Entry 5TPW (X-ray diffraction, 2.91 A resolution); this record covers chains A and L of the 4 polymer chains in the assembly.

== Chain A ==
Molecule: NMDA glutamate receptor subunit
Source organism: Xenopus laevis
UniProt: Q91977 (Q91977_XENLA); residues 24-408 here = UniProt positions 24-408
Sequence (389 residues; row label = number of the first residue in the row):
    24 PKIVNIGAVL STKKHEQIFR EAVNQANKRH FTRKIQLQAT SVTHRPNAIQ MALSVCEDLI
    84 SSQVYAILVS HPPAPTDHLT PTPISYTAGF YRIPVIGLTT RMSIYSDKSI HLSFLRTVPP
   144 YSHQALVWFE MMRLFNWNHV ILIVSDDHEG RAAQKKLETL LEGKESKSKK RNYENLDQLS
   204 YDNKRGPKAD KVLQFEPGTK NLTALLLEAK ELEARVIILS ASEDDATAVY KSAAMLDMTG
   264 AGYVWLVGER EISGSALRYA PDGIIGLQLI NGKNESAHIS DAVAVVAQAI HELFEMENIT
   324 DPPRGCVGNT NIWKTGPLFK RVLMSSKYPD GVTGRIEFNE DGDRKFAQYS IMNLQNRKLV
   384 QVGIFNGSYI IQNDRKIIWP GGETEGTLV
Disordered / not traced: 54-55, 98-100, 188-209
Disulfides: C79-C329
Glycans and other covalent adducts: N-acetylglucosamine (NAG) linked to N297, N389
Construct notes: engineered mutation Q61 (Asn in Q91977), Q371 (Asn in Q91977); expression tag (409-412)

== Chain L ==
Molecule: Fab, light chain
Source organism: Mus musculus
Notes: antibody fragment or engineered binder
Sequence (214 residues; each row starts with the number of its first residue):
     1 DIVMTQAPAT LSVTPGDRVS LSCRASQSIA DYLYWYQQKS HESPRLLLKY ASQSISGIPS
    61 RFSGSGSGSD FTLTINSVEP EDVGMYYCQN GHSFPRTFGG GTKLEIKRAD AAPTVSIFPP
   121 SSEQLAAGGA SVVCFLNNFY PKDINVKWKI DGSERQNGVL NSWTDQDSKD STYSMSSTLT
   181 LTKDEYERHN SYTCEATHKT STSPIVKSFN RNEC
Disordered / not traced: 53-58, 213-214
Disulfides: C23-C88, C134-C194

== Chain A / chain L interface ==
Contacting residue pairs - 7 pairs, chain A then chain L:
  K36(A) with Y32(L)
  Q40(A) with A30(L); D31(L); Y32(L)
  R43(A) with D31(L), salt bridge; Y32(L); Y50(L)
Other interface residues (no listed pair), chain A (4 interface residues in all): Q61
Other interface residues (no listed pair), chain L (5 interface residues in all): S52

== Overview ==
Chain A and chain L form an interface of 4 and 5 residues respectively, with 1 salt bridge. The salt-bridged
pair is R43(A)-D31(L). Covalently linked N-acetylglucosamine: at N297(A) and N389(A).
Here chain A is NMDA glutamate receptor subunit (Xenopus laevis) and chain L is Fab, light chain (Mus
musculus). Entry 5TPW (Crystal structure of amino terminal domains of the NMDA receptor subunit GluN1 and
GluN2A in complex ...) was determined by X-ray diffraction (same publication as 5TPZ, 5TQ0 and 5TQ2).
